Entry 4IWM (X-ray diffraction, 2.70 A resolution); this record covers chains B and C of the 6 polymer chains in the assembly.

Chain B (and C):
Molecule: UPF0135 protein MJ0927
Organism: Methanocaldococcus jannaschii
Notes: chain C of this document is another copy of the same molecule, construct and numbering; everything in this record applies to it too
UniProt: Q58337 (Y927_METJA); residues 6-249 here correspond to UniProt positions 1-244 (UniProt number = residue number - 5)
Amino-acid sequence (252 residues; row label = number of the first residue in the row):
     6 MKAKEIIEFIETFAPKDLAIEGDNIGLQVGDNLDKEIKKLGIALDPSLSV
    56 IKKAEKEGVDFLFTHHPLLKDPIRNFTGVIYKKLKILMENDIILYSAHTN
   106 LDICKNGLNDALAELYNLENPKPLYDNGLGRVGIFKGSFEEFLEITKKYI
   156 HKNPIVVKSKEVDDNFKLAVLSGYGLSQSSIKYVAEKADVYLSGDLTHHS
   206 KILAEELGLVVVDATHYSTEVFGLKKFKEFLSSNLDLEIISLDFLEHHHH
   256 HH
Unresolved in the structure: 250-257
Modified residues: Mse-6 (selenomethionine; parent Met); Mse-93 (selenomethionine; parent Met)
Differences from the reference sequence: expression tag (250-257)
Swiss-Prot annotation at these positions:
  - binding site (a divalent metal cation): His-70, His-71, Asp-107, His-221, Glu-225
Reported in the primary citation:
  - self-association interface (contacts with another copy of this molecule); pairs are residue here / residue on that copy: Glu-191/Lys-192, Glu-191/Tyr-188, Ala-193/Lys-127, Asp-194/Lys-127, His-204/Asp-22 (salt bridge), Glu-211/Lys-110

Interface between chain B and chain C:
Residue-residue contacts - 28 pairs, chain B then chain C:
  Pro-20(B) / Glu-211(C)
  Asp-22(B) / Gln-183(C)
  Asp-22(B) / His-204(C)  salt bridge
  Asp-22(B) / Ile-207(C)
  Asp-22(B) / Leu-208(C)
  Leu-23(B) / Ile-207(C)  hydrophobic
  Leu-23(B) / Leu-208(C)  hydrophobic
  Leu-23(B) / Glu-211(C)
  Ile-108(B) / Leu-212(C)  hydrophobic
  Cys-109(B) / Glu-211(C)
  Lys-110(B) / Glu-210(C)
  Lys-110(B) / Glu-211(C)  hydrogen bond (backbone-side chain)
  Asn-125(B) / Asp-194(C)
  Lys-127(B) / Ala-190(C)
  Lys-127(B) / Glu-191(C)
  Lys-127(B) / Ala-193(C)
  Lys-127(B) / Asp-194(C)  salt bridge
  Pro-128(B) / Ala-190(C)
  Pro-128(B) / Glu-191(C)
  Leu-129(B) / Glu-191(C)
  Tyr-130(B) / Glu-191(C)
  Asp-131(B) / Lys-187(C)
  Asp-131(B) / Tyr-188(C)
  Asp-131(B) / Glu-191(C)  hydrogen bond (backbone-side chain)
  Asn-132(B) / Lys-187(C)
  Arg-136(B) / Leu-212(C)
  Tyr-188(B) / Glu-191(C)  hydrogen bond
  Lys-192(B) / Glu-191(C)  salt bridge
Other interface residues (no listed pair), chain B (19 interface residues in all): Thr-17, Phe-18, Gly-133
Other interface residues (no listed pair), chain C (14 interface residues in all): Ser-164

Summary:
Chain B and chain C form an interface of 19 and 14 residues respectively, with 3 hydrogen bonds and 3 salt
bridges. Among the polar pairs are Asp-22(B)/His-204(C), Lys-127(B)/Asp-194(C) and Lys-192(B)/Glu-191(C). From
UniProt: 5 divalent metal cation-binding residues on chain B. From the paper: a self-association interface
involving Glu-191(B), Ala-193(B) and Asp-194(B) among others.
Chain B and chain C are both UPF0135 protein MJ0927 (Methanocaldococcus jannaschii); the structure, Crystal
Structure of the Conserved Hypothetical Protein MJ0927 from Methanocaldococcus jannaschii (in P21 form), was
determined by X-ray diffraction, deposited together with 4IWG.
